7RK9 - chains C and D of the 60 polymer chains in the assembly; structure by electron microscopy, 2.32 A resolution.

# Chain C (and D)
Protein: Capsid protein
Source organism: Adeno-associated virus - 1
Notes: chain D of this document is another copy of the same molecule, construct and numbering; everything in this record applies to it too
UniProtKB: Q9WBP8 (Q9WBP8_9VIRU); the construct has insertions or renumbered stretches relative to UniProt, so the offset changes along the chain: 1-588 = UniProt 1-588; 596-743 = UniProt 589-736
Chain sequence (743 residues; numbered 1 to 743; the number before each row is that of its first residue):
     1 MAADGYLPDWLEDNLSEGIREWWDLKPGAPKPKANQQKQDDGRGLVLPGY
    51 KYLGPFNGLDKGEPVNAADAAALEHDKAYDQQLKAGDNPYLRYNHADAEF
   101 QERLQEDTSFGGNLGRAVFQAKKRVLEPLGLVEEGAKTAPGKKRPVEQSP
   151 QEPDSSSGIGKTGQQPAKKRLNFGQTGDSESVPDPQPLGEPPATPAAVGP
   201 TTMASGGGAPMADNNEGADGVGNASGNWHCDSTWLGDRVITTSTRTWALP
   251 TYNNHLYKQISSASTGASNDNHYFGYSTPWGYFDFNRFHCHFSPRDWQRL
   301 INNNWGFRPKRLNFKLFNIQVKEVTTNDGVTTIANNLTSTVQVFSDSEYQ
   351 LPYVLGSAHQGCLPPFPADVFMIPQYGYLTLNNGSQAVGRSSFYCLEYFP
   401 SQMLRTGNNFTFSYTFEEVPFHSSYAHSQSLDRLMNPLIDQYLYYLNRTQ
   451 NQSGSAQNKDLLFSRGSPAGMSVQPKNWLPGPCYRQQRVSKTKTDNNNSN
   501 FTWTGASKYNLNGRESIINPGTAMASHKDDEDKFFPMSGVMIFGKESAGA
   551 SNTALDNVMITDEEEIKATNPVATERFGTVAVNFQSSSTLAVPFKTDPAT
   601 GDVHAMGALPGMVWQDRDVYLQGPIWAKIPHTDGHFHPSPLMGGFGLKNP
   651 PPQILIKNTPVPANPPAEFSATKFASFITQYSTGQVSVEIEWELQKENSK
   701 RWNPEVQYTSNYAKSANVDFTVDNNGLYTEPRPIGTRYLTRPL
Not modelled in the structure: 1-218, 590-591
Construct notes: insertion (589-595)

# How chain C and chain D interact
Residue-residue contacts (117; chain C residue first):
  Val-221(C) with Gly-222(D)
  Leu-256(C) with Asn-725(D); Gly-726(D)
  Tyr-257(C) with Phe-366(D), hydrophobic; Ala-368(D), hydrophobic; Val-722(D); Gly-726(D)
  Lys-258(C) with Asp-723(D); Asn-724(D)
  Gln-259(C) with Ala-716(D); Asn-717(D); Val-722(D); Asp-723(D), hydrogen bond (backbone-backbone); Asn-724(D)
  Phe-274(C) with Ala-716(D); Val-718(D), hydrophobic
  Tyr-276(C) with Val-718(D); Thr-721(D); Val-722(D)
  Asn-327(C) with Val-330(D)
  Asn-336(C) with Lys-322(D); Asn-335(D), hydrogen bond
  Leu-337(C) with Val-221(D)
  Thr-338(C) with Val-221(D); Gln-320(D); Asn-335(D), hydrogen bond; Leu-337(D); Thr-406(D)
  Ser-339(C) with Gln-320(D)
  Gln-342(C) with Trp-228(D)
  Asn-383(C) with Lys-714(D)
  Gln-386(C) with Lys-714(D); Ser-715(D); Ala-716(D)
  Ala-387(C) with Ala-713(D); Lys-714(D); Ser-715(D), hydrogen bond (backbone-backbone); Val-718(D), hydrophobic
  Val-388(C) with Ala-713(D)
  Gly-389(C) with Asn-711(D); Tyr-712(D); Ala-713(D)
  Ser-391(C) with Val-718(D)
  Phe-393(C) with Phe-366(D), hydrophobic; Thr-721(D)
  Cys-395(C) with Phe-366(D), hydrophobic; Pro-367(D)
  Glu-397(C) with Trp-228(D), hydrogen bond (backbone-side chain); Cys-230(D); Pro-367(D); Ala-368(D)
  Tyr-398(C) with Cys-230(D); Ser-232(D); Ser-293(D); Asp-296(D), hydrogen bond
  Phe-399(C) with Trp-228(D); Cys-230(D), hydrogen bond (backbone-backbone)
  Pro-400(C) with Trp-228(D); Cys-230(D); Asp-231(D)
  Ser-401(C) with Asn-227(D); Trp-228(D), hydrogen bond (backbone-backbone)
  Gln-402(C) with Asn-227(D)
  Met-403(C) with Ala-224(D); Gly-226(D); Asn-227(D), hydrogen bond (backbone-side chain); Trp-228(D); Phe-317(D), hydrophobic; Asn-318(D), hydrogen bond; Gln-685(D)
  Arg-405(C) with Gly-220(D); Val-221(D); Gly-222(D); Asn-223(D), hydrogen bond (side chain-backbone); Ala-224(D); Asn-318(D); Ile-319(D), hydrogen bond (side chain-backbone); Gln-320(D); Thr-406(D), hydrogen bond (side chain-backbone)
  Thr-406(C) with Gly-222(D)
  Gly-407(C) with Gly-222(D), hydrogen bond (backbone-backbone)
  Asn-408(C) with Asn-223(D), hydrogen bond; Ala-224(D), hydrogen bond (side chain-backbone)
  Thr-659(C) with Gln-685(D)
  Pro-660(C) with Thr-246(D); Val-370(D), hydrophobic
  Val-661(C) with Gln-320(D); Lys-322(D)
  Pro-662(C) with Val-370(D), hydrophobic; Tyr-681(D), hydrogen bond (backbone-side chain); Thr-683(D)
  Ala-663(C) with Tyr-681(D)
  Asn-664(C) with Val-324(D); Ile-333(D); Tyr-681(D)
  Pro-665(C) with Ala-248(D), hydrophobic; Tyr-681(D)
  Pro-666(C) with Pro-250(D); Met-372(D)
  Ala-667(C) with Tyr-252(D)
  Glu-668(C) with Met-372(D)
  Phe-669(C) with Tyr-252(D); Gly-361(D); Met-372(D); Ile-373(D); Pro-374(D), hydrophobic
  Ser-670(C) with Met-372(D)
  Ala-671(C) with Gln-360(D)
  Lys-673(C) with Asp-369(D), salt bridge; Gly-726(D), hydrogen bond (side chain-backbone)
  Phe-674(C) with Ala-248(D), hydrophobic; Val-370(D), hydrogen bond (backbone-backbone); Met-372(D), hydrophobic
  Phe-677(C) with Val-370(D), hydrophobic
  Ile-678(C) with Lys-322(D); Ile-333(D), hydrophobic; Tyr-681(D)
Other interface residues (no listed pair), chain C (50 interface residues in all): Thr-340
Other interface residues (no listed pair), chain D (60 interface residues in all): Thr-251, Gln-375, Ser-710, Phe-720, Leu-727

# Summary
The interface between chain C and chain D involves 50 residues on one side and 60 on the other, with 19
hydrogen bonds and 1 salt bridge. Polar pairs include Lys-673(C)/Asp-369(D), Asn-336(C)/Asn-335(D) and
Thr-338(C)/Asn-335(D).
Both chains are Capsid protein (Adeno-associated virus - 1). Entry 7RK9 (Cryo-EM Structure of Adeno-Associated
Virus Serotype 1 with Engineered Peptide Domain PHP.B (AAV1-PHP.B)) was determined by electron microscopy
together with 7RK8 from the same study.
